Entry 5I9F (X-ray diffraction, 2.19 A resolution); this record covers chains A and F.

Chain A:
Molecule: pentatricopeptide repeat protein dPPR-U10
Chain sequence (460 residues; row label = number of the first residue in the row):
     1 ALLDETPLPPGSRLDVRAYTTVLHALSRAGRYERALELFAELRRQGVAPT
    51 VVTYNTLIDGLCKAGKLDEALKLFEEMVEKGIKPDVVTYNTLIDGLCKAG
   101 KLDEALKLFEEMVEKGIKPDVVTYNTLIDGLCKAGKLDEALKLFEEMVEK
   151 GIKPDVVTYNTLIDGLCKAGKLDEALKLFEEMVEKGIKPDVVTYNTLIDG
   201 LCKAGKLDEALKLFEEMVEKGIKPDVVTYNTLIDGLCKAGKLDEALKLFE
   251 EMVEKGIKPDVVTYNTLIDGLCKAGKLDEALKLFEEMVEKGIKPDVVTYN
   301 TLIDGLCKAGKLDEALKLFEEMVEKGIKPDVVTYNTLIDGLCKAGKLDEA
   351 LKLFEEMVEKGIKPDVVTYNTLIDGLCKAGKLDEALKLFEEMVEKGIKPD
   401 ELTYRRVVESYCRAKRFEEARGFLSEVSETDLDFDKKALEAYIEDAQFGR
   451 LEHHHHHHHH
Unresolved in the structure: 1-36, 425-460

Chain F:
Molecule: 18-nt RNA strand
Sequence (18 nucleotides; numbered -8 to 9; the number before each row is that of its first residue; numbers below 1 keep their minus sign (G-8 is residue -8)):
    -8 GGGGUUUUUUUUUUCCCC
Unresolved in the structure: -8 to -5, 7-9

How chain A and chain F interact:
Pairs across the interface (68; chain A residue first):
  Val52(A) with U-4(F), base contact
  Asn55(A) with U-4(F), hydrogen bond to the base
  Thr56(A) with U-4(F), sugar contact
  Asp59(A) with U-3(F), sugar contact
  Val87(A) with U-4(F), base contact; U-3(F), base contact
  Asn90(A) with U-3(F), hydrogen bond to the base
  Thr91(A) with U-3(F), hydrogen bond to the sugar
  Asp94(A) with U-2(F), sugar contact
  Lys98(A) with U-2(F), phosphate contact; U-1(F), salt bridge to the phosphate
  Val122(A) with U-3(F), base contact; U-2(F), base contact
  Asn125(A) with U-2(F), hydrogen bond to the base
  Thr126(A) with U-2(F), hydrogen bond to the sugar
  Asp129(A) with U-1(F), sugar contact
  Lys133(A) with U-1(F), phosphate contact; U0(F), salt bridge to the phosphate
  Val157(A) with U-2(F), base contact; U-1(F), sugar contact
  Asn160(A) with U-1(F), hydrogen bond to the base
  Thr161(A) with U-1(F), hydrogen bond to the sugar
  Asp164(A) with U0(F), sugar contact
  Lys168(A) with U0(F), phosphate contact; U1(F), salt bridge to the phosphate
  Val192(A) with U-1(F), base contact; U0(F), sugar contact
  Asn195(A) with U0(F), hydrogen bond to the base
  Thr196(A) with U0(F), hydrogen bond to the sugar
  Asp199(A) with U1(F), sugar contact
  Lys203(A) with U1(F), hydrogen bond to the phosphate; U2(F), salt bridge to the phosphate
  Val227(A) with U0(F), base contact; U1(F), base contact
  Asn230(A) with U1(F), hydrogen bond to the base
  Thr231(A) with U1(F), hydrogen bond to the sugar
  Asp234(A) with U2(F), sugar contact
  Lys238(A) with U2(F), phosphate contact; U3(F), salt bridge to the phosphate
  Val262(A) with U1(F), base contact; U2(F), base contact
  Asn265(A) with U2(F), hydrogen bond to the base
  Thr266(A) with U2(F), hydrogen bond to the sugar
  Asp269(A) with U3(F), sugar contact
  Lys273(A) with U3(F), phosphate contact; U4(F), salt bridge to the phosphate
  Val297(A) with U2(F), base contact; U3(F), sugar contact
  Asn300(A) with U3(F), hydrogen bond to the base
  Thr301(A) with U3(F), hydrogen bond to the sugar
  Asp304(A) with U4(F), sugar contact
  Lys308(A) with U4(F), phosphate contact; U5(F), salt bridge to the phosphate
  Val332(A) with U3(F), base contact; U4(F), sugar contact
  Asn335(A) with U4(F), hydrogen bond to the base
  Thr336(A) with U4(F), hydrogen bond to the sugar
  Asp339(A) with U5(F), sugar contact
  Lys343(A) with U5(F), hydrogen bond to the phosphate; C6(F), salt bridge to the phosphate
  Val367(A) with U4(F), base contact; U5(F), base contact
  Asn370(A) with U5(F), base contact
  Thr371(A) with U5(F), hydrogen bond to the sugar
  Asp374(A) with C6(F), phosphate contact
  Leu402(A) with U5(F), base contact
  Arg406(A) with U5(F), hydrogen bond to the sugar; C6(F), salt bridge to the phosphate
Other interface residues (no listed pair), chain A (52 interface residues in all): Asp85, Val226

Summary:
Chain A and chain F form an interface of 52 and 11 residues respectively; the contacts include 21 hydrogen
bonds and 9 salt bridges. Among the polar pairs are Asn55(A)-U-4(F), Asn90(A)-U-3(F) and Asn125(A)-U-2(F).
Chain A is pentatricopeptide repeat protein dPPR-U10 and chain F is an 18-nt RNA strand; the structure,
Crystal structure of designed pentatricopeptide repeat protein dPPR-U10 in complex with its target RNA U10,
was determined by X-ray diffraction, deposited together with 5I9D, 5I9G and 5I9H.
